Entry 4AY8 (X-ray diffraction, 2.10 A resolution); this record covers chain A.

== Chain A ==
Name: Methylcobalamin\: coenzyme M methyltransferase
Source organism: Methanosarcina mazei
Notes: EC 2.1.1.247
UniProtKB: Q8PXZ6 (Q8PXZ6_METMA); residues 1-342 here = UniProt positions 1-342
Chain sequence (348 residues; numbered -5 to 342; the number before each row is that of its first residue; numbers below 1 keep their minus sign (His-5 is residue -5)):
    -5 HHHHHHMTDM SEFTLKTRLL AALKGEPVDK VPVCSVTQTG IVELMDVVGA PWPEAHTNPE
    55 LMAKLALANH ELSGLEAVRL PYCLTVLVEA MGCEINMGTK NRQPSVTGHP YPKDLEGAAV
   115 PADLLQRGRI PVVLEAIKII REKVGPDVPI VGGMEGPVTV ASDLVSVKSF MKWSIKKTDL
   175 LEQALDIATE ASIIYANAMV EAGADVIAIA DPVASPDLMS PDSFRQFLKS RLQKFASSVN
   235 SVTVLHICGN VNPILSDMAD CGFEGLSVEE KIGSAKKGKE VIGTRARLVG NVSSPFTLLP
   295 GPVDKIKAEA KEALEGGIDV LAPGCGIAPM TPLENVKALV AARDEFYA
Unresolved in the structure: -5 to 2
Modified / non-standard residues: Mse1 (selenomethionine); Mse4, Mse39, Mse56, Mse85, Mse91, Mse148, Mse165, Mse193, Mse213, Mse252, Mse324 (selenomethionine; parent Met); Cys77 (3-sulfinoalanine; CSD)
Differences from the reference sequence: expression tag (-5 to 0)
Ion coordination: Zn2+: His240, Cys242, Cys319 (together with 1-thioethanesulfonic acid)
Small-molecule neighbours: 1-thioethanesulfonic acid (COM): Thr31, Gln32, Arg73, Tyr76, Cys77, Leu78, Gln97, Ala204, Pro206, His240, Cys242, Cys319, Gly320

== Summary ==
Chain A binds 1-thioethanesulfonic acid. His240, Cys242 and Cys319 form the Zn2+ site.
Chain A is Methylcobalamin\: coenzyme M methyltransferase (Methanosarcina mazei); the structure,
SeMet-derivative of a methyltransferase from M. mazei, was determined by X-ray diffraction, deposited together
with 4AY7.
